Entry 6EB1 (X-ray diffraction, 2.20 A resolution); this record covers chain A.

[Chain A]
Name: Integrase
Organism: Human immunodeficiency virus 1
Notes: fragment: catalytic core domain
UniProt: F2WR52 (F2WR52_9HIV1); residue numbers follow UniProt; this construct covers 50-212
Chain sequence (183 residues; each row starts with the number of its first residue):
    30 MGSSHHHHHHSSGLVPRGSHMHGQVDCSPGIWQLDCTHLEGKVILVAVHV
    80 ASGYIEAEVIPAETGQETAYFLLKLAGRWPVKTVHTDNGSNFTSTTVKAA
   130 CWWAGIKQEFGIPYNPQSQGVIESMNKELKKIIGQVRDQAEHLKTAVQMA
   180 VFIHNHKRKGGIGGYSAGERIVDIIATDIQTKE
Disordered / not traced: 30-55, 142-152, 188-193, 208-212
Differences from the reference sequence: expression tag (30-49); engineered mutation H185 (Phe in F2WR52)
Modified positions: C65 (S-dimethylarsinoyl-cysteine; CAF); C130 (S-dimethylarsinoyl-cysteine; CAF)
Ligand contacts: J3M ((2S)-tert-butoxy[3-(3,4-dihydro-2H-1-benzopyran-6-yl)-1-phenylisoquinolin-4-yl]acetic acid): Q95, A98, Y99, L102, T124, T125, A128, A129, W132, Q168, A169, E170, H171, K173, T174, M178
What the authors report for this chain:
  - binding site for J3M: W132, E170, H171, T174

[Summary]
Ligands of chain A: compound J3M. The paper reports a binding site for J3M at W132, E170 and H171 among
others.
Chain A is Integrase (Human immunodeficiency virus 1); the structure, HIV-1 Integrase Catalytic Core Domain
Complexed with Allosteric Inhibitor
(2S)-tert-butoxy[3-(3,4-dihydro-2H-1-benzopyran-6-yl)-1-phenylisoquinolin-4-yl]acetic acid, was determined by
X-ray diffraction together with 6EB2 from the same study.
